6YW3 - chains A and B of the 3 polymer chains in the assembly; structure by X-ray diffraction, 2.28 A resolution.

# Chain A
Protein: Egl nine homolog 1
From: Homo sapiens
Notes: EC 1.14.11.29
UniProtKB: Q9GZT9 (EGLN1_HUMAN); residue numbers follow UniProt; this construct covers 181-407
Chain sequence (233 residues; numbered 175 to 407; the number before each row is that of its first residue):
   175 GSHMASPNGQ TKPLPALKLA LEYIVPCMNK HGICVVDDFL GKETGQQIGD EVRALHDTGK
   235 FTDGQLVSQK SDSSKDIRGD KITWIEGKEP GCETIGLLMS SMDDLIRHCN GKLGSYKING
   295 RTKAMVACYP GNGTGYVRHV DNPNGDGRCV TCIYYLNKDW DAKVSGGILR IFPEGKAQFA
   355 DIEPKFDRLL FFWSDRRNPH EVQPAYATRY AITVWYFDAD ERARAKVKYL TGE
Unresolved in the structure: 175-184
Construct notes: expression tag (175-180)
Bound ions: Mn2+: His-313, Asp-315, His-374 (together with N-oxalylglycine)
Ligand contacts: N-oxalylglycine (OGA): Arg-252, Asp-254, Met-299, Tyr-303, Tyr-310, His-313, Asp-315, Ile-327, Tyr-329, Leu-343, His-374, Val-376, Arg-383, Ala-385, Trp-389
UniProt features mapped onto this chain:
  - region: Val-241 to Ile-251 (Beta(2)beta(3) 'finger-like' loop)
  - binding site (Fe cation): His-313, Asp-315, His-374
  - binding site (2-oxoglutarate): Arg-383
  - modified residue (S-nitrosocysteine): Cys-201, Cys-208, Cys-302, Cys-323, Cys-326
  - natural variant: Pro-317 (P317R: In ECYT3), Arg-371 (R371H: In ECYT3)
  - mutagenesis: Cys-201 (C201A: Little change in enzyme activity), Cys-208 (C208A: Little change in enzyme activity), Arg-252 (R252A: Reduced C-terminal ODD domain (CODD) hydroxylation of HIF1A), Asp-254 (D254A/K: Reduced C-terminal ODD domain (CODD) hxdroxylation of HIF1A), Cys-266 (C266A: Little change in enzyme activity), Cys-283 (C283A: Little change in enzyme activity), Cys-302 (C302A: Slight increase in enzyme activity), Tyr-303 (Y303F: No effect), Cys-323 (C323A: Little change in enzyme activity), Cys-326 (C326A: Slight increase in enzyme activity), Arg-383 (R383A: Reduces enzyme activity by 95%)
From the paper describing this entry:
  - conformationally variable residues: Lys-400 to Thr-405

# Chain B
Protein: PHD2-SPECIFIC RaPID CYCLIC PEPTIDE 3C
Chain sequence (14 residues; numbered 0 to 13; the number before each row is that of its first residue; numbering starts at 0):
     0 XYVWLTDTWV LSRT
Covalently attached groups: covalent link 48V_0/Thr-13
Modified residues: 48V ({[(2R)-2,3-diamino-3-oxopropyl]sulfanyl}acetic acid) at position 0; Tyr-1 (D-tyrosine; DTY)

# Chain A / chain B interface
Pairs across the interface (39):
  Lys-186(A) / 48V_0(B)
  Lys-186(A) / Tyr-1(B)
  Lys-186(A) / Arg-12(B)
  Lys-186(A) / Thr-13(B)
  Pro-187(A) / Arg-12(B)
  Pro-187(A) / Thr-13(B)
  Leu-188(A) / Tyr-1(B)
  Leu-188(A) / Arg-12(B)  hydrogen bond (backbone-side chain)
  Ala-190(A) / Arg-12(B)
  Leu-193(A) / Arg-12(B)
  Tyr-197(A) / Trp-3(B)
  Tyr-197(A) / Trp-8(B)  hydrogen bond (side chain-backbone)
  Tyr-197(A) / Val-9(B)  hydrogen bond (side chain-backbone)
  Tyr-197(A) / Leu-10(B)  hydrogen bond (side chain-backbone)
  Pro-200(A) / Trp-3(B)  hydrophobic
  Cys-201(A) / Trp-3(B)
  Cys-201(A) / Trp-8(B)  hydrophobic
  Lys-204(A) / Thr-5(B)  hydrogen bond
  Lys-204(A) / Asp-6(B)  salt bridge
  His-205(A) / Thr-5(B)  hydrogen bond (side chain-backbone)
  His-205(A) / Asp-6(B)
  His-205(A) / Thr-7(B)  hydrogen bond (side chain-backbone)
  His-205(A) / Trp-8(B)
  Ile-207(A) / Trp-8(B)
  Cys-208(A) / Trp-8(B)
  Val-209(A) / Trp-8(B)  hydrogen bond (backbone-backbone)
  Val-209(A) / Val-9(B)
  Val-209(A) / Leu-10(B)  hydrogen bond (backbone-backbone)
  Val-210(A) / Leu-10(B)
  Val-210(A) / Arg-12(B)
  Asp-211(A) / Val-9(B)
  Asp-211(A) / Leu-10(B)  hydrogen bond (backbone-backbone)
  Asp-211(A) / Ser-11(B)
  Asp-211(A) / Arg-12(B)  hydrogen bond (backbone-backbone)
  Asp-212(A) / Ser-11(B)  hydrogen bond
  Asp-212(A) / Arg-12(B)
  Asp-212(A) / Thr-13(B)
  Phe-213(A) / Arg-12(B)  hydrogen bond (backbone-side chain)
  Ala-354(A) / Trp-8(B)  hydrophobic
Interface residues without a listed pair, chain A (23 interface residues in all): Thr-185, Pro-189, Glu-196, Ile-356, Arg-362

# In short
The interface between chain A and chain B involves 23 residues on one side and 12 on the other, with 13
hydrogen bonds and 1 salt bridge. Polar contacts include Lys-204(A)/Asp-6(B), Leu-188(A)/Arg-12(B) and
Tyr-197(A)/Trp-8(B). Bound to chain A: N-oxalylglycine. From the paper: conformational variability at
Lys-400(A).
Here chain A is Egl nine homolog 1 (Homo sapiens) and chain B is PHD2-SPECIFIC RaPID CYCLIC PEPTIDE 3C. Entry
6YW3 (HIF PROLYL HYDROXYLASE 2 (PHD2/ EGLN1) in complex with N-Oxalyl Glycine (NOG), HIF-1ALPHA CODD (556-574)
and ...) was determined by X-ray diffraction (same publication as 6YW1, 6YW2 and 6YW4).
